Entry 5HU8 (X-ray diffraction, 2.45 A resolution); this record covers chains A and F of the 6 polymer chains in the assembly.

== Chain A ==
Protein: hemagglutinin HA1
From: unidentified influenza virus
Chain sequence (334 residues; numbered -4 to 329; the number before each row is that of its first residue; numbers below 1 keep their minus sign (Ala-4 is residue -4)):
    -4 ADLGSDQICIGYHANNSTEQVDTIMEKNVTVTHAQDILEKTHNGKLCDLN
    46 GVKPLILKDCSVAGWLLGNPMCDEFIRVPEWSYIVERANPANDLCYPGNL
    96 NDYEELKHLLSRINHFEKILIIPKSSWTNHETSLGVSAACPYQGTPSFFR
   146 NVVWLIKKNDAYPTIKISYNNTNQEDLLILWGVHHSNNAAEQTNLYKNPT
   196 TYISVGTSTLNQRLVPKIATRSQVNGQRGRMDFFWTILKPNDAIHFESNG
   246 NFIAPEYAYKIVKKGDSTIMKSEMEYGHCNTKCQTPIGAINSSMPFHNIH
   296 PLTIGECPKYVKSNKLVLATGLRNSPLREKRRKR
Disordered / not traced: -4 to -1, 320-329
Cystine bridges: Cys42-Cys274, Cys55-Cys67, Cys90-Cys135, Cys278-Cys302
Covalent attachments: glycan linked to Asn23, Asn165; N-acetylglucosamine (NAG) linked to Asn286
Reported in the primary citation:
  - post-translational modification sites: Asn23, Asn165, Asn286

== Chain F ==
Protein: hemagglutinin HA2
From: unidentified influenza virus
Chain sequence (181 residues; each row starts with the number of its first residue):
     1 GLFGAIAGFIEGGWQGMVDGWYGYHHSNEQGSGYAADKESTQKAIDGVTN
    51 KVNSIIDKMNTQFEAVGREFNNLERRIENLNKKMEDGFLDVWTYNAELLV
   101 LMENERTLDFHDSNVKNLYDKVRLQLRDNAKELGNGCFEFYHKCDNKCME
   151 SVRNGTYDYPQYSEEARLKREEISSGRLVPR
Disordered / not traced: 1-11, 174-181
Cystine bridges: Cys144-Cys148

== How chain A and chain F interact ==
Contacting residue pairs (9; chain A residue first):
  Ile19(A) - Asn50(F)
  Ile19(A) - Lys51(F)  hydrogen bond (backbone-backbone)
  Ile19(A) - Ser54(F)  hydrogen bond (backbone-side chain)
  Ile19(A) - Glu103(F)
  Met20(A) - Gly47(F)
  Met20(A) - Asn50(F)
  Met20(A) - Phe110(F)  hydrophobic
  Lys22(A) - Asn50(F)
  Lys307(A) - Asn60(F)
Interface residues without a listed pair, chain A (6 interface residues in all): Thr18, Glu21
Interface residues without a listed pair, chain F (9 interface residues in all): Asp46, Val48

== In short ==
The interface between chain A and chain F involves 6 residues on one side and 9 on the other; the contacts
include 2 hydrogen bonds. Among the polar pairs are Ile19(A)-Ser54(F) and Ile19(A)-Lys51(F). Covalently linked
N-acetylglucosamine: at Asn286(A). The paper reports modification sites Asn23(A), Asn165(A) and Asn286(A).
Chain A is hemagglutinin HA1 and chain F is hemagglutinin HA2, both from unidentified influenza virus; the
structure, The crystal structure of hemagglutinin from A/Sichuan/26221/2014 (H5N6) influenza virus, was
determined by X-ray diffraction (same publication as 5HUF, 5HUG, 5HUK, 5HUM and 5HUN).
